PDB entry 9BYY | electron microscopy, 4.07 A resolution (low resolution: residue-level contacts below are approximate; hydrogen-bond / salt-bridge calls are withheld) | chains B and D of the 4 polymer chains in the assembly

[Chain B]
Protein: Ribonucleoside-diphosphate reductase subunit alpha
Source organism: Bacillus subtilis
Notes: EC 1.17.4.1
UniProt: P50620 (RIR1_BACSU); residues 1-700 here = UniProt positions 1-700
Chain sequence (700 residues; each row starts with the number of its first residue):
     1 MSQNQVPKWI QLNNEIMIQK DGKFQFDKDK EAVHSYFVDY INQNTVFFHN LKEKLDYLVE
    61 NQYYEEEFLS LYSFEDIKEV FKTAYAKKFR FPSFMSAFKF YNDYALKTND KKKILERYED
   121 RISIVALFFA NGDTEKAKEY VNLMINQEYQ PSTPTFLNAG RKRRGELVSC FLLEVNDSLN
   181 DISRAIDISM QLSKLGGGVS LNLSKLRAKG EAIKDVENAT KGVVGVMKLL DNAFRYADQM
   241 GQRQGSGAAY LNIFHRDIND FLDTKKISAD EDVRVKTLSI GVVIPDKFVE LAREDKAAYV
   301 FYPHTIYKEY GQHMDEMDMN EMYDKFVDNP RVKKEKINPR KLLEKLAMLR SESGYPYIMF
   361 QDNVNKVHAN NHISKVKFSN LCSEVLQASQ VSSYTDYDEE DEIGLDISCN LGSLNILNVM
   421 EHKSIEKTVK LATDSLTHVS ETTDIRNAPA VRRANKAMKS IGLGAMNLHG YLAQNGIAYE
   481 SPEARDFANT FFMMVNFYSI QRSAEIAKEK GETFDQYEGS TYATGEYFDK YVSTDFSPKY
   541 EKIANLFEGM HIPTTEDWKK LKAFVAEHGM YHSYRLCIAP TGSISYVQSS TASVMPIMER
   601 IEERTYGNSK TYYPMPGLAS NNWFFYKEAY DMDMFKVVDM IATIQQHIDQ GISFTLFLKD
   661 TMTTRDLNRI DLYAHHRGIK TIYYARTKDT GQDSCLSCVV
Disordered / not traced: 1-5, 689-700
Ligand contacts:
  - ATP (adenosine-5'-triphosphate): Val33, His34, Phe37, Val38, Asn42, Phe89, Arg90, Phe91, Arg117
  - GDP (guanosine-5'-diphosphate): Val46, Phe47, Phe48, His49, Asn50, Leu51, Lys54, Lys78, Phe81, Lys82, Tyr85, Asp120
  - dTTP (TTP), molecule 1: Asp177, Ser178, Leu179, Asn180, Ile182, Leu206, Arg207, Ala212, Ile213, Lys214, Ala219, Thr220, Lys221, His304
  - dTTP (TTP), molecule 2: Lys194, Tyr236, Ala237, Asp238, Met240
Curated features (UniProtKB/Swiss-Prot):
  - active site: Asn380 (Proton acceptor), Cys382 (Cysteine radical intermediate), Glu384 (Proton acceptor)
  - binding site (substrate): Thr153, Ser169, Cys170, Gly198, Asn380 to Glu384, Pro580 to Ile584
  - site: Cys170 (Important for hydrogen atom transfer), Asp177 (Allosteric effector binding), Arg207 (Allosteric effector binding), Cys409 (Important for hydrogen atom transfer), Tyr683 (Important for electron transfer), Tyr684 (Important for electron transfer), Cys695 (Interacts with thioredoxin/glutaredoxin), Cys698 (Interacts with thioredoxin/glutaredoxin)
What the authors report for this chain:
  - catalytic residues: Cys382, Tyr684 (citing earlier work)

[Chain D]
Protein: Ribonucleoside-diphosphate reductase subunit beta
Source organism: Bacillus subtilis
Notes: EC 1.17.4.1
UniProt: P50621 (RIR2_BACSU); residue numbers follow UniProt; this construct covers 1-329
Chain sequence (350 residues; each row starts with the number of its first residue; numbers below 1 keep their minus sign (Met-20 is residue -20)):
   -20 MGSSHHHHHH SSGLVPRGSH MMTKIYDAAN WSKHEDDFTQ MFYNQNVKQF WLPEEIALNG
    40 DLLTWKYLGK NEQDTYMKVL AGLTLLDTEQ GNTGMPIVAE HVDGHQRKAV LNFMAMMENA
   100 VHAKSYSNIF MTLAPTETIN EVFEWVKQNK YLQKKAQMIV GLYKAIQKDD EISLFKAMVA
   160 SVYLESFLFY SGFYYPLYFY GQGKLMQSGE IINLILRDEA IHGVYVGLLA QEIYNKQTEE
   220 KKAELREFAI DLLNQLYENE LEYTEDLYDQ VGLSHDVKKF IRYNANKALM NLGFDPYFEE
   280 EDINPIVLNG LNTKTKSHDF FSMKGNGYKK ATVEPLKDDD FYFEDEKEQI
Disordered / not traced: -20 to 15, 291-308, 323-329
Sequence notes: initiating methionine (-20); expression tag (-19 to 0)
Bound ions: Mn2+ site 1: Asp66, Glu97, His101, Glu198; Mn2+ site 2: Glu97, Glu164, Glu198, His201
Curated features (UniProtKB/Swiss-Prot):
  - active site: Tyr105
  - binding site (Fe cation): Asp66, Glu97, His101, Glu164, Glu198, His201

[Chain B / chain D interface]
Contacting residue pairs (32; chain B residue first):
  Ala292(B) - Phe320(D)
  Arg293(B) - Asp317(D)
  Arg293(B) - Phe320(D)
  Arg293(B) - Tyr321(D)
  Arg340(B) - Leu315(D)
  Arg340(B) - Asp317(D)
  Arg340(B) - Phe320(D)
  Leu343(B) - Phe320(D)
  Glu344(B) - Pro314(D)
  Glu344(B) - Leu315(D)
  Ser351(B) - Ala310(D)
  Glu352(B) - Lys309(D)
  Gly607(B) - Glu279(D)
  Asn608(B) - Glu279(D)
  Thr663(B) - Thr311(D)
  Thr663(B) - Glu313(D)
  Thr664(B) - Thr311(D)
  Thr664(B) - Val312(D)
  Thr664(B) - Glu313(D)
  Arg665(B) - Glu313(D)
  Arg665(B) - Pro314(D)
  Arg665(B) - Lys316(D)
  Arg665(B) - Asp319(D)
  Asn668(B) - Leu315(D)
  Arg669(B) - Asp318(D)
  Arg669(B) - Asp319(D)
  Arg669(B) - Phe322(D)
  Leu672(B) - Asp319(D)
  Leu672(B) - Phe320(D)
  Leu672(B) - Phe322(D)
  Tyr673(B) - Phe322(D)
  His676(B) - Phe322(D)
Interface residues without a listed pair, chain B (20 interface residues in all): Val289, Phe635, Met662
Interface residues without a listed pair, chain D (16 interface residues in all): Glu278

[Overview]
The interface between chain B and chain D involves 20 residues on one side and 16 on the other. Bound to chain
B: dTTP, ATP and GDP. The paper reports catalytic residues Cys382(B) and Tyr684(B).
Chain B is Ribonucleoside-diphosphate reductase subunit alpha and chain D is Ribonucleoside-diphosphate
reductase subunit beta, both from Bacillus subtilis; the structure, Class 9 model for turnover condition of
Bacillus subtilis ribonucleotide reductase complex, was determined by electron microscopy together with 9BW3,
9BWX, 9BX2, 9BX3, 9BX6, 9BX8 and 39 further entries from the same study.
